5ZT1 - chain B; structure by X-ray diffraction, 3.11 A resolution.

[Chain B]
Protein: Probable ATP synthase SpaL/MxiB
From: Shigella flexneri
Notes: EC 3.6.3.14
UniProtKB: P0A1C1 (SPAL_SHIFL); numbering as in UniProt (aligned over 84-430)
Chain sequence (368 residues; row label = number of the first residue in the row; note: 84 numbers in that range are skipped by the numbering (no residue carries them; nothing is unmodelled there); numbers below 1 keep their minus sign (Mse-21 is residue -21)):
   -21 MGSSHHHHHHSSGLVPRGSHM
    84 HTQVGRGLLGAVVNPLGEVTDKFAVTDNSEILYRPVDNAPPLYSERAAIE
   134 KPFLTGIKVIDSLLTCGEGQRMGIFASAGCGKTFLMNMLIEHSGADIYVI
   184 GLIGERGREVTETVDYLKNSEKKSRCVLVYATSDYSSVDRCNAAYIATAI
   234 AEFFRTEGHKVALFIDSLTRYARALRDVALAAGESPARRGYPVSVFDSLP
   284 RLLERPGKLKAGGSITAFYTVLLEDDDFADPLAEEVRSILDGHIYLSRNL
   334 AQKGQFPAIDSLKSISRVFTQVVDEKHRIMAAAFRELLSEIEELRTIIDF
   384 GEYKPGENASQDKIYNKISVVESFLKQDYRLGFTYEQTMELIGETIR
Disordered / not traced: -21 to -4, 377-387
Covalent attachments: covalent link Mse-1-His84
Modified / non-standard residues: Mse-21, Mse-1 (selenomethionine); Mse155, Mse169, Mse171, Mse363, Mse422 (selenomethionine; parent Met)
Differences from the reference sequence: initiating methionine (-21); expression tag (-20 to -1)
UniProt features mapped onto this chain:
  - binding site (ATP): Gly162 to Phe167
  - mutagenesis: Cys163 (C163V: No change in ATPase activity), Lys165 (K165A: Lack of ATPase activity. Mutant is unable to form external MxiH/SctF needles and to restore the invasion phenotype in a knockout strain), Phe167 (F167A: Decrease in ATPase activity), Glu188 (E188A: Lack of ATPase activity. Mutant is unable to form external MxiH/SctF needles and to restore the invasion phenotype in a knockout strain), Arg189 (R189A/E: Reduces oligomerization. Lack of ATPase activity. Abolishes invasion and hemolysis phenotype. Cannot secrete IpaC), Arg191 (R191A: Abolishes oligomerization. Lack of ATPase activity. Abolishes invasion and hemolysis phenotype. Cannot secrete IpaC; R191E: Abolishes oligomerization. Lack of ATPase activity ...), Asp249 (D249E: Lack of ATPase activity), Glu267 (E267A/R: Does not affect oligomerization. Exhibits ATPase activity levels similar to the monomeric form. Shows at or near wild-type levels of hemolysis and invasion. Increased IpaC secretion), Arg271 (R271A: Abolishes oligomerization. Exhibits ATPase activity levels similar to the wild-type monomeric form. Shows at or near wild-type levels of hemolysis and invasion ...), Arg272 (R272A: Abolishes oligomerization. Exhibits ATPase activity levels similar to the wild-type monomeric form. Shows severely attenuated levels of both invasion and hemolysis ...), Glu287 (E287A: Reduces oligomerization. Lack of ATPase activity. Exhibits moderate invasion and hemolysis levels. Low levels of secreted IpaC; E287R: Reduces oligomerization. Lack of ATPase activity ...), Leu305 (L305D/A/I: Lacks ATPase activity), 7 further mutagenesis entries in UniProt
Reported in the primary citation:
  - catalytic residues: Asp249, Arg350
  - binding site for ATP-gamma-S: Gly162 to Thr166, Phe167, Glu192, Phe339
  - mutagenesis - K165A, L305A, L305D, L305I, R350A: abolished catalytic activity
  - mutagenesis - C163V: unchanged catalytic activity
  - mutagenesis - E307A, F311A, D313A: decreased catalytic activity

[Summary]
UniProt lists 6 ATP-binding residues and 19 mutagenesis sites. The paper reports catalytic residues Asp249 and
Arg350; K165A, L305A and L305D, among others, abolish catalytic activity; 9 substitutions were tested in all.
Chain B is Probable ATP synthase SpaL/MxiB (Shigella flexneri); the structure, Structure of the bacterial
pathogens ATPase with substrate ATP gamma S, was determined by X-ray diffraction, deposited together with 5YBH
and 5YBI.
